8B5J - chain AAA; structure by X-ray diffraction, 1.60 A resolution.

# Chain AAA
Molecule: Bromodomain-containing protein 2
Source organism: Homo sapiens
UniProtKB: P25440 (BRD2_HUMAN); residues 344-455 here = UniProt positions 344-455
Chain sequence (115 residues; row label = number of the first residue in the row):
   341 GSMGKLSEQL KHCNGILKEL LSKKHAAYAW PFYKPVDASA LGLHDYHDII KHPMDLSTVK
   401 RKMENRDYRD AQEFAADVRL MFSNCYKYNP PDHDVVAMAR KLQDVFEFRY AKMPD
Unresolved in the structure: 341-342
Sequence notes: expression tag (341-343)
Ligand contacts: P3R ((5R)-7,8-dimethoxy-3,5-dimethyl-2,5-dihydro-1H-3-benzazepin-4-one): Trp370, Pro371, Phe372, Val376, Leu381, Leu383, Tyr386, Cys425, Tyr428, Asn429, His433, Val435, Met438
Curated features (UniProtKB/Swiss-Prot):
  - mutagenesis: Val376 (V376A: Abolished binding to histone H4 acetylated at 'Lys-12' (H4K12ac)), Leu381 (L381A: Reduced binding to histone H4 acetylated at 'Lys-12' (H4K12ac)), Leu383 (L383A: Reduced binding to histone H4 acetylated at 'Lys-12' (H4K12ac)), Asn429 (N429A: Abolished binding to histone H4 acetylated at 'Lys-12' (H4K12ac))

# Summary
Ligands of chain AAA: compound P3R. UniProt lists 4 mutagenesis sites.
Chain AAA is Bromodomain-containing protein 2 (Homo sapiens); the structure, C-TERMINAL BROMODOMAIN OF HUMAN
BRD2 WITH 7,8-dimethoxy-1,3-dimethyl-1,3-dihydro-2H-benzo[d]azepin-2-one, was determined by X-ray diffraction,
deposited together with 8B5G, 8B5H and 8B5I.
